4UXI - chains A and B; structure by X-ray diffraction, 2.74 A resolution.

Chain A (and B):
Protein: Thymidine kinase
From: Leishmania major
Notes: EC 2.7.1.21; chain B of this document is another copy of the same molecule, construct and numbering; everything in this record applies to it too
UniProt: Q4QC75 (Q4QC75_LEIMA); residue numbers follow UniProt; this construct covers 2-183
Sequence (184 residues; row label = number of the first residue in the row; numbering starts at 0):
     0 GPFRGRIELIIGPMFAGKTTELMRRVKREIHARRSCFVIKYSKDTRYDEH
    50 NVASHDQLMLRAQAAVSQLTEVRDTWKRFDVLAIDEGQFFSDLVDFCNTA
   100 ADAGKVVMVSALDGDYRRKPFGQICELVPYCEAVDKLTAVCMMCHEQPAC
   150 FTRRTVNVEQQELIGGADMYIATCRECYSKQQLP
Not modelled in the structure: 0-1, 42-57, 182-183 (chain B: 0-2, 42-59, 181-183)
Construct notes: expression tag (0-1)
Ion coordination: Zn2+: C140, C143, C173, C176
Small-molecule neighbours: thymidine (THM): M13, E85, Q87, F88, L111, G113, D114, Y115, F120, T151, R153, Q160, E161, L162, I163, G164, Y169
From the paper describing this entry:
  - Zn2+ coordination: C140, C143, C173, C176
  - binding site for thymidine: E85
  - catalytic residues: E85 (proposed by the authors, not directly observed)

Interface between chain A and chain B:
Pairs across the interface (36; chain A residue first):
  I6(A) - R174(B)
  N97(A) - R174(B)  hydrogen bond
  A100(A) - R174(B)
  D101(A) - R174(B)  salt bridge
  D112(A) - V127(B)
  D112(A) - P128(B)
  G113(A) - P128(B)
  R117(A) - P128(B)
  R117(A) - Y129(B)
  C124(A) - C124(B)  hydrogen bond (side chain-backbone)
  E125(A) - P119(B)
  V127(A) - D112(B)
  V127(A) - K135(B)  hydrogen bond (backbone-side chain)
  P128(A) - D112(B)
  P128(A) - G113(B)
  P128(A) - R117(B)
  P128(A) - F150(B)
  Y129(A) - R117(B)
  Y129(A) - F150(B)
  Y129(A) - R174(B)  hydrogen bond (backbone-side chain)
  C130(A) - K135(B)  hydrogen bond (backbone-side chain)
  E131(A) - C149(B)  hydrogen bond
  E131(A) - R174(B)  salt bridge
  K135(A) - V127(B)  hydrogen bond (side chain-backbone)
  K135(A) - C130(B)  hydrogen bond (side chain-backbone)
  Q146(A) - R5(B)
  C149(A) - C130(B)
  C149(A) - E131(B)  hydrogen bond
  F150(A) - P128(B)
  F150(A) - Y129(B)
  R174(A) - I6(B)
  R174(A) - N97(B)  hydrogen bond
  R174(A) - A100(B)
  R174(A) - D101(B)  salt bridge
  R174(A) - Y129(B)  hydrogen bond (side chain-backbone)
  R174(A) - E131(B)  salt bridge
Also at the interface, not in a pair above, chain A (27 interface residues in all): R3, G4, R5, I10, R116, K118, P119, V133
Also at the interface, not in a pair above, chain B (27 interface residues in all): G4, I10, R116, K118, E125, V133, T137, Q146

In short:
Chain A and chain B each contribute 27 residues to their interface; the contacts include 11 hydrogen bonds and
4 salt bridges. Among the polar pairs are D101(A)-R174(B), E131(A)-R174(B) and N97(A)-R174(B). Bound to chain
A: thymidine. The paper reports the catalytic residue E85(A); a binding site for thymidine at E85(A).
Chain A and chain B are both Thymidine kinase (Leishmania major); the structure, Leishmania major Thymidine
Kinase in complex with thymidine, was determined by X-ray diffraction (same publication as 4UXH and 4UXJ).
